Entry 2EZD (solution NMR); this record covers chains B and A of the 3 polymer chains in the assembly.

# Chain B
Molecule: 12-nt DNA strand
Sequence (12 nucleotides; row label = number of the first residue in the row):
   201 GGGAAATTCCTC

# Chain A
Molecule: High mobility group protein hmg-I/hmg-Y
Organism: Homo sapiens
UniProtKB: P17096 (HMGIY_HUMAN); residues 3-23 here correspond to UniProt positions 39-59 (UniProt number = residue number + 36)
Amino-acid sequence (25 residues; row label = number of the first residue in the row):
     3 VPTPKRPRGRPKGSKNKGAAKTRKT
Not modelled in the structure: 24-27

# Interface between chain B and chain A
Contacting residue pairs (15; chain B residue first):
  DA205(B) with Asn18(A), sugar contact; Ala22(A), phosphate contact
  DA206(B) with Arg12(A), base contact; Lys19(A), phosphate contact; Ala22(A), phosphate contact
  DT207(B) with Gly11(A), sugar contact; Pro13(A), sugar contact; Lys19(A), phosphate contact
  DT208(B) with Arg8(A), phosphate contact; Arg10(A), base contact
  DC209(B) with Lys7(A), phosphate contact; Arg8(A), phosphate contact; Arg10(A), base contact
  DC210(B) with Lys7(A), phosphate contact; Arg10(A), sugar contact
Interface residues without a listed pair, chain A (14 interface residues in all): Pro6, Pro9, Ser16, Lys17, Gly20

# Summary
The interface between chain B and chain A involves 6 residues on one side and 14 on the other.
Here chain B is a 12-nt DNA strand and chain A is High mobility group protein hmg-I/hmg-Y (Homo sapiens).
Entry 2EZD (Solution structure of a complex of the second DNA binding domain of human hmg-i(y) bound to ...)
was determined by solution NMR together with 2EZE from the same study.
